Entry 1T0K (X-ray diffraction, 3.24 A resolution); this record covers chains D and B of the 4 polymer chains in the assembly.

Chain D:
Molecule: 16-nt RNA strand
Sequence (16 nucleotides; row label = number of the first residue in the row):
    49 GGACGCAGAG AUGGUC
Not modelled in the structure: 49
From the paper describing this entry:
  - contacts within the chain: C54/A59
  - conformationally variable residues: G58

Chain B:
Protein: 60S ribosomal protein L30
Source organism: Saccharomyces cerevisiae
UniProtKB: P14120 (RL30_YEAST); residues 1-105 here correspond to UniProt positions 0-104 (UniProt number = residue number - 1)
Sequence (105 residues; each row starts with the number of its first residue):
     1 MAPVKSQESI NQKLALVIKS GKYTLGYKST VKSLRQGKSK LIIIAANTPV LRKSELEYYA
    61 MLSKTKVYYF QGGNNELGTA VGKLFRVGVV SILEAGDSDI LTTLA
Not modelled in the structure: 1-8
From the paper describing this entry:
  - mutagenesis - N47A: decreased binding to the 16-nt RNA strand (chain D)
  - binding site for the 16-nt RNA strand (chain D): Asn-74, Phe-85
  - binding site for the 13-nt RNA strand: Lys-28

How chain D and chain B interact:
Contacting residue pairs (22):
  A55(D) / Leu-84(B)  base contact
  A55(D) / Phe-85(B)  base contact
  G56(D) / Leu-25(B)  base contact
  G56(D) / Gly-26(B)  phosphate contact
  G56(D) / Tyr-27(B)  phosphate contact
  G56(D) / Phe-85(B)  stacking on the base
  G56(D) / Arg-86(B)  hydrogen bond to the sugar
  G56(D) / Val-87(B)  sugar contact
  A57(D) / Gly-26(B)  phosphate contact
  A57(D) / Tyr-27(B)  hydrogen bond to the phosphate
  A57(D) / Asn-47(B)  base contact
  A57(D) / Thr-48(B)  base contact
  A57(D) / Pro-49(B)  base contact
  A57(D) / Arg-52(B)  hydrogen bond to the sugar
  A57(D) / Asn-74(B)  base contact
  A57(D) / Gly-88(B)  hydrogen bond to the phosphate
  A57(D) / Val-89(B)  phosphate contact
  G58(D) / Leu-25(B)  hydrogen bond to the base
  G58(D) / Gly-26(B)  base contact
  G58(D) / Tyr-27(B)  base contact
  G58(D) / Lys-28(B)  hydrogen bond to the base
  G58(D) / Ser-29(B)  hydrogen bond to the base
Also at the interface, not in a pair above, chain B (17 interface residues in all): Thr-30
From the paper, about this interface:
  - specific contacts: Asn-74(B)/A57(D), Phe-85(B)/G56(D) (pi stacking)
  - interface residues, chain D: A57(D)

Overview:
The interface between chain D and chain B involves 4 residues on one side and 17 on the other, with 7 hydrogen
bonds and 1 aromatic stacking contact. Polar pairs include G58(D)/Leu-25(B), G58(D)/Lys-28(B) and
G58(D)/Ser-29(B). The paper describes a contact between Asn-74(B) and A57(D); pi stacking between Phe-85(B)
and G56(D). From the paper: a binding site for the 16-nt RNA strand (chain D) at Asn-74(B) and Phe-85(B); N47A
of chain B reduces binding to the 16-nt RNA strand (chain D).
Here chain D is a 16-nt RNA strand and chain B is 60S ribosomal protein L30 (Saccharomyces cerevisiae). Entry
1T0K (Joint X-ray and NMR Refinement of Yeast L30e-mRNA complex) was determined by X-ray diffraction.
